Entry 5B8I (X-ray diffraction, 1.85 A resolution); this record covers chains A and C of the 3 polymer chains in the assembly.

== Chain A ==
Name: Serine/threonine-protein phosphatase
Organism: Coccidioides immitis (strain RS)
Reference sequence: J3K9C5 (J3K9C5_COCIM); residues 22-390 here correspond to UniProt positions 27-395 (UniProt number = residue number + 5)
Sequence (390 residues; numbered 1 to 390; the number before each row is that of its first residue):
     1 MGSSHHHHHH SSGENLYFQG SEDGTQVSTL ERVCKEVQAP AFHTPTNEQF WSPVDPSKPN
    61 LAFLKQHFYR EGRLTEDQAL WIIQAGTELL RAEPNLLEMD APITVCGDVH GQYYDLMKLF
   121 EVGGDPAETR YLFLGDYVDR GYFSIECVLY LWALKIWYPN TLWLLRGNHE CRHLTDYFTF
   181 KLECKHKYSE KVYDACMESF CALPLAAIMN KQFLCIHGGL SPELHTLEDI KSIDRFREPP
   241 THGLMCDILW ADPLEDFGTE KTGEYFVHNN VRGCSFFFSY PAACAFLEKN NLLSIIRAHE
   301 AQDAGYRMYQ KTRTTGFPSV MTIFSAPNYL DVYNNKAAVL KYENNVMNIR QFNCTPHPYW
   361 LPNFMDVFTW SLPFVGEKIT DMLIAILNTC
Unresolved in the structure: 1-29, 389-390
Differences from the reference sequence: initiating methionine (1); expression tag (2-21)
Bound ions: Fe ion: Asp-108, His-110, Asp-136 (together with 2-(N-morpholino)-ethanesulfonic acid); Zn2+: Asp-136, Asn-168, His-217, His-299 (together with 2-(N-morpholino)-ethanesulfonic acid)
Residues lining bound ligands: FKBP12 (FK5; 8-deethyl-8-[but-3-enyl]-ascomycin): Tyr-359, Leu-361, Pro-362, Trp-370, Ser-371, Pro-373, Phe-374, Glu-377

== Chain C ==
Name: Peptidylprolyl isomerase
Organism: Coccidioides immitis (strain RS)
Notes: EC 5.2.1.8
Reference sequence: J3K5Z5 (J3K5Z5_COCIM); residues 11-129 here correspond to UniProt positions 2-120 (UniProt number = residue number - 9)
Sequence (130 residues; each row starts with the number of its first residue; numbering starts at 0):
     0 MWSHPQFEKG SGVTKKILKE GNGVDKPVKG DDIVMNYRGC LYDSSKPSEH FMGRKFDSTE
    60 ERGEFKTKIG IGVVIRGWDE AVLQMSLGEK SILTITDDYA YGARGFPGLI PPHATLVFEV
   120 ELKGINSKRA
Unresolved in the structure: 0-10
Differences from the reference sequence: initiating methionine (0); expression tag (1-10)
Residues lining bound ligands: FKBP12 (FK5; 8-deethyl-8-[but-3-enyl]-ascomycin): Tyr-36, Phe-55, Asp-56, Arg-61, Phe-64, Val-72, Val-73, Ile-74, Trp-77, Ala-99, Tyr-100, Phe-105, Leu-108, Ile-109, Phe-117

== Chain A / chain C interface ==
Residue-residue contacts (25; chain A residue first):
  Tyr-177(A) / Lys-45(C)
  Tyr-177(A) / Arg-53(C)  hydrogen bond (backbone-side chain)
  Phe-178(A) / Arg-53(C)
  Thr-179(A) / Arg-53(C)
  Asp-331(A) / Glu-59(C)
  Asp-331(A) / Glu-60(C)
  Val-332(A) / Glu-59(C)
  Tyr-359(A) / Glu-60(C)
  Tyr-359(A) / Arg-61(C)  hydrogen bond
  Pro-362(A) / Phe-55(C)
  Pro-362(A) / Asp-56(C)
  Pro-362(A) / Leu-108(C)  hydrophobic
  Asn-363(A) / Gly-107(C)  hydrogen bond (side chain-backbone)
  Asn-363(A) / Leu-108(C)
  Met-365(A) / Phe-105(C)  hydrophobic
  Met-365(A) / Pro-106(C)
  Met-365(A) / Leu-108(C)  hydrophobic
  Thr-369(A) / Phe-105(C)
  Thr-369(A) / Pro-106(C)
  Trp-370(A) / Phe-105(C)
  Pro-373(A) / Phe-105(C)  hydrophobic
  Phe-374(A) / Val-72(C)
  Glu-377(A) / Gly-71(C)
  Glu-377(A) / Val-72(C)
  Lys-378(A) / Val-72(C)
Also at the interface, not in a pair above, chain A (17 interface residues in all): Arg-140, Leu-330
Also at the interface, not in a pair above, chain C (16 interface residues in all): Gly-52, Lys-54, Arg-103

== Summary ==
17 residues of chain A and 16 residues of chain C are in contact, with 3 hydrogen bonds. Polar contacts
include Tyr-177(A)/Arg-53(C), Tyr-359(A)/Arg-61(C) and Asn-363(A)/Gly-107(C). FKBP12 is bound between chain A
and chain C. Asp-108(A), His-110(A) and Asp-136(A) coordinate a Fe ion ion.
Here chain A is Serine/threonine-protein phosphatase and chain C is Peptidylprolyl isomerase, both from
Coccidioides immitis (strain RS). Entry 5B8I (Crystal structure of Calcineurin A and Calcineurin B in complex
with FKBP12 and FK506 from Coccidioides ...) was determined by X-ray diffraction, deposited together with
6TZ6, 6TZ7 and 6TZ8.
